PDB entry 7CJQ | X-ray diffraction, 2.70 A resolution | chains A and B of the 3 polymer chains in the assembly

== Chain A ==
Protein: MHC class I DLA-88
Source organism: Canis lupus familiaris
Reference sequence: O46882 (O46882_CANLF); residues 2-276 here correspond to UniProt positions 25-299 (UniProt number = residue number + 23)
Chain sequence (275 residues; each row starts with the number of its first residue):
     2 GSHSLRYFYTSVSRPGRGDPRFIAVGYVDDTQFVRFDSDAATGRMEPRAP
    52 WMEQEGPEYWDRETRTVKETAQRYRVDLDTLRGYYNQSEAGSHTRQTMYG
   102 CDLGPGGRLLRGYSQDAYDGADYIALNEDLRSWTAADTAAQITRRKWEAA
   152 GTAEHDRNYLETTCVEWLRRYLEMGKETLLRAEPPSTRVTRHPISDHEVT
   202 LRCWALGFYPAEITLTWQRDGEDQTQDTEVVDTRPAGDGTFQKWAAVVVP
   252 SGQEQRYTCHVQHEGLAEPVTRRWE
Disulfide bonds: Cys-102/Cys-165, Cys-204/Cys-260

== Chain B ==
Protein: Beta-2-microglobulin
Source organism: Canis lupus familiaris
Reference sequence: E2RN10 (E2RN10_CANLF); residues 2-99 here correspond to UniProt positions 28-125 (UniProt number = residue number + 26)
Chain sequence (99 residues; each row starts with the number of its first residue):
     1 MVQHPPKIQVYSRHPAENGKPNFLNCYVSGFHPPEIEIDLLKNGKEMKAE
    51 QTDLSFSKDWTFYLLVHTEFTPNEQDEFSCRVKHVTLSEPQIVKWDRDN
Disulfide bonds: Cys-26/Cys-80
Differences from the reference sequence: initiating methionine (1)

== How chain A and chain B interact ==
Residue-residue contacts (58; chain A residue first):
  Phe-9(A) with Ser-55(B); Phe-56(B), hydrophobic
  Tyr-10(A) with Phe-56(B)
  Thr-11(A) with Leu-54(B); Phe-56(B); Phe-62(B)
  Val-13(A) with Pro-34(B), hydrophobic
  Arg-18(A) with Glu-35(B), salt bridge
  Ile-24(A) with Leu-54(B), hydrophobic
  Val-26(A) with Asp-53(B); Leu-54(B); Ser-55(B)
  Tyr-28(A) with Ser-55(B); Tyr-63(B), hydrogen bond
  Gln-33(A) with Asp-53(B), hydrogen bond
  Arg-36(A) with Asp-53(B), salt bridge
  Arg-49(A) with Asp-53(B), salt bridge
  Gln-88(A) with Met-1(B)
  Ser-93(A) with Glu-35(B)
  Thr-95(A) with Pro-34(B); Phe-62(B)
  Gln-97(A) with His-32(B), hydrogen bond; Phe-56(B); Trp-60(B), hydrogen bond (side chain-backbone); Phe-62(B)
  Thr-98(A) with Phe-56(B)
  Gln-116(A) with Trp-60(B)
  Asp-117(A) with Trp-60(B)
  Ala-118(A) with Trp-60(B), hydrophobic
  Asp-120(A) with Met-1(B); Val-2(B), hydrogen bond (backbone-backbone); His-32(B)
  Gly-121(A) with Val-2(B); His-32(B), hydrogen bond (backbone-side chain)
  Asp-123(A) with Trp-60(B), hydrogen bond
  Arg-189(A) with Pro-15(B)
  His-193(A) with Asp-98(B); Asn-99(B)
  Arg-203(A) with Asn-99(B), hydrogen bond (side chain-backbone)
  Trp-205(A) with Asp-98(B); Asn-99(B)
  Val-232(A) with Gln-9(B)
  Asp-233(A) with Lys-7(B), salt bridge; Gln-9(B)
  Arg-235(A) with Gln-9(B); Tyr-11(B); Tyr-27(B); Asn-99(B)
  Pro-236(A) with Tyr-11(B), hydrogen bond (backbone-side chain); Tyr-27(B); Leu-65(B), hydrophobic
  Ala-237(A) with Arg-13(B), hydrogen bond (backbone-side chain); Asn-25(B), hydrogen bond (backbone-side chain)
  Gly-238(A) with Arg-13(B), hydrogen bond (backbone-side chain)
  Asp-239(A) with Arg-13(B)
  Gln-243(A) with Tyr-11(B); Ser-12(B); Arg-13(B), hydrogen bond (side chain-backbone)
Also at the interface, not in a pair above, chain A (38 interface residues in all): Met-99, Ala-122, Leu-207, Thr-234
Also at the interface, not in a pair above, chain B (25 interface residues in all): Ser-29, Asp-59

== In short ==
The interface between chain A and chain B involves 38 residues on one side and 25 on the other; the contacts
include 13 hydrogen bonds and 4 salt bridges. Among the polar pairs are Arg-18(A)/Glu-35(B),
Arg-36(A)/Asp-53(B) and Arg-49(A)/Asp-53(B).
Chain A is MHC class I DLA-88 and chain B is Beta-2-microglobulin, both from Canis lupus familiaris; the
structure, Structure of DLA-88*001:04, was determined by X-ray diffraction.
